Entry 6WFY (X-ray diffraction, 1.23 A resolution); this record covers chains H and P of the 3 polymer chains in the assembly.

[Chain H]
Protein: Fab224 heavy chain
Organism: Homo sapiens
Amino-acid sequence (230 residues; each row starts with the number of its first residue; a row labelled like 52A-52C holds insertion residues (52A, then the next letters in order)):
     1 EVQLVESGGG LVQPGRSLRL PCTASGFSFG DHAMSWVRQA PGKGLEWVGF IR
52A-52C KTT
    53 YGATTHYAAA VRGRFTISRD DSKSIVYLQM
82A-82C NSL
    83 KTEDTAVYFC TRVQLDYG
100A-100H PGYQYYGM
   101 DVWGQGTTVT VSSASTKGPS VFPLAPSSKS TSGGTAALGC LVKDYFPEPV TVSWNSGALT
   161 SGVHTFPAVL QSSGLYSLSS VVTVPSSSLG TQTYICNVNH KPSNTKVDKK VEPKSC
Disordered / not traced: 215-216
Disulfide bonds: Cys-22/Cys-92, Cys-140/Cys-196

[Chain P]
Protein: NPNA4 peptide
Amino-acid sequence (18 residues; each row starts with the number of its first residue; numbering starts at 0):
     0 XNPNANPNAN PNANPNAX
Disordered / not traced: 0, 13-17
Modified / non-standard residues: ACE (acetyl group) at position 0; NH2 (amino group) at position 17

[Chain H / chain P interface]
Contacting residue pairs (21):
  Ala-33(H) / Pro-10(P)  hydrophobic
  Phe-50(H) / Pro-6(P)
  Phe-50(H) / Asn-7(P)
  Phe-50(H) / Pro-10(P)  hydrophobic
  Arg-52(H) / Pro-6(P)  hydrogen bond (side chain-backbone)
  Arg-52(H) / Pro-10(P)
  Tyr-53(H) / Pro-10(P)
  Tyr-53(H) / Asn-11(P)  hydrogen bond (side chain-backbone)
  Tyr-53(H) / Ala-12(P)
  His-58(H) / Asn-7(P)
  Gln-96(H) / Asn-11(P)  hydrogen bond (backbone-side chain)
  Leu-97(H) / Asn-11(P)
  Tyr-100C(H) / Asn-1(P)
  Tyr-100C(H) / Asn-3(P)
  Gln-100D(H) / Asn-9(P)  hydrogen bond (backbone-side chain)
  Gln-100D(H) / Asn-11(P)
  Tyr-100E(H) / Asn-11(P)  hydrogen bond (backbone-side chain)
  Tyr-100F(H) / Asn-3(P)  hydrogen bond
  Tyr-100F(H) / Ala-8(P)
  Tyr-100F(H) / Asn-9(P)
  Tyr-100F(H) / Pro-10(P)
Other interface residues (no listed pair), chain H (12 interface residues in all): Val-95
Interface features reported in the paper:
  - epitope / paratope residues, chain H: Phe-50(H), Arg-52(H), Tyr-53(H)

[In short]
The interface between chain H and chain P involves 12 residues on one side and 9 on the other; the contacts
include 6 hydrogen bonds. Polar contacts include Arg-52(H)/Pro-6(P), Tyr-53(H)/Asn-11(P) and
Gln-96(H)/Asn-11(P). From the paper: epitope/paratope residues Phe-50(H), Arg-52(H) and Tyr-53(H).
Here chain H is Fab224 heavy chain (Homo sapiens) and chain P is NPNA4 peptide. Entry 6WFY (Crystal structure
of Fab224 in complex with NPNA4 peptide from circumsporozoite protein) was determined by X-ray diffraction,
deposited together with 6W00, 6WFX, 6WG0, 6WG1 and 6WG2.
